Entry 7QHS (electron microscopy, 3.30 A resolution); this record covers chains 2 and 6 of the 15 polymer chains in the assembly.

# Chain 2
Protein: DNA replication licensing factor MCM2
Organism: Saccharomyces cerevisiae
Notes: EC 3.6.4.12
UniProtKB: A0A6A5Q1S9 (A0A6A5Q1S9_YEASX); residues 1-868 here = UniProt positions 1-868
Sequence (868 residues; row label = number of the first residue in the row):
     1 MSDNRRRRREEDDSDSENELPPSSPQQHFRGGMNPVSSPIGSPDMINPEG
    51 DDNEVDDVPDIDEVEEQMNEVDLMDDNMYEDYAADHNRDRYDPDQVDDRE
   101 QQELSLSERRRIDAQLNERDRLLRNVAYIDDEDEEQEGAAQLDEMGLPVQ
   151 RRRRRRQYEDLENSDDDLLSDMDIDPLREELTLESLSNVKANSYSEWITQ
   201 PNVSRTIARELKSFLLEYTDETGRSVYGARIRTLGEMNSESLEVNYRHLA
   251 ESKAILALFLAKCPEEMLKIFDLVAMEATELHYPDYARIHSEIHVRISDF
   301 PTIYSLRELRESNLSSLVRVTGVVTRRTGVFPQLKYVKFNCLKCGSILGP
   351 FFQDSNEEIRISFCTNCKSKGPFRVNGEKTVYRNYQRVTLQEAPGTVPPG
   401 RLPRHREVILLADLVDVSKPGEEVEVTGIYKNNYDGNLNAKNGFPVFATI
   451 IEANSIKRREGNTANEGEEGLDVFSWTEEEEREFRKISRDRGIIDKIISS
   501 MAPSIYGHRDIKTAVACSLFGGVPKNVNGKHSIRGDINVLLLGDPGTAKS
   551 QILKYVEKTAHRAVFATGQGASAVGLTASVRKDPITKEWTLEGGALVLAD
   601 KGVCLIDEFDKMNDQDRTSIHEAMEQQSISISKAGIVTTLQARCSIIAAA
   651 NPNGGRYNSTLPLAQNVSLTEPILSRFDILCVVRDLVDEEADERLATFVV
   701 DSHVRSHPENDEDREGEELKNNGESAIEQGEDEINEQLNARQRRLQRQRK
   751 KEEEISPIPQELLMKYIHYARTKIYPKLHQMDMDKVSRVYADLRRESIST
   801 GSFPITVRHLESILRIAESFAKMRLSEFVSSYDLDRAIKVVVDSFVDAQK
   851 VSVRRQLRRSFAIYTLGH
Disordered / not traced: 1-179, 710-737, 868
Bound ions: Zn2+: Cys-341, Cys-344, Cys-364, Cys-367
Small-molecule neighbours:
  - ATP (adenosine-5'-triphosphate), molecule 1: Ile-505, Tyr-506, His-508, Pro-545, Gly-546, Thr-547, Ala-548, Lys-549, Ser-550, Gln-551, Asp-607, Leu-695, Val-699
  - ATP, molecule 2: His-531, Glu-625, Gln-626, Arg-676, Val-807, Arg-808, Glu-811
Reported in the primary citation:
  - binding site for the 26-nt DNA strand: Pro-584, Lys-587
  - binding site for the 26-nt DNA strand: Val-580, Lys-582, Trp-589, Lys-633

# Chain 6
Protein: DNA replication licensing factor MCM6
Organism: Saccharomyces cerevisiae
Notes: EC 3.6.4.12
UniProtKB: P53091 (MCM6_YEAST); numbering as in UniProt (aligned over 1-1017)
Sequence (1017 residues; each row starts with the number of its first residue):
     1 MSSPFPADTPSSNRPSNSSPPPSSIGAGFGSSSGLDSQIGSRLHFPSSSQ
    51 PHVSNSQTGPFVNDSTQFSSQRLQTDGSATNDMEGNEPARSFKSRALNHV
   101 KKVDDVTGEKVREAFEQFLEDFSVQSTDTGEVEKVYRAQIEFMKIYDLNT
   151 IYIDYQHLSMRENGALAMAISEQYYRFLPFLQKGLRRVVRKYAPELLNTS
   201 DSLKRSEGDEGQADEDEQQDDDMNGSSLPRDSGSSAAPGNGTSAMATRSI
   251 TTSTSPEQTERVFQISFFNLPTVHRIRDIRSEKIGSLLSISGTVTRTSEV
   301 RPELYKASFTCDMCRAIVDNVEQSFKYTEPTFCPNPSCENRAFWTLNVTR
   351 SRFLDWQKVRIQENANEIPTGSMPRTLDVILRGDSVERAKPGDRCKFTGV
   401 EIVVPDVTQLGLPGVKPSSTLDTRGISKTTEGLNSGVTGLRSLGVRDLTY
   451 KISFLACHVISIGSNIGASSPDANSNNRETELQMAANLQANNVYQDNERD
   501 QEVFLNSLSSDEINELKEMVKDEHIYDKLVRSIAPAVFGHEAVKKGILLQ
   551 MLGGVHKSTVEGIKLRGDINICVVGDPSTSKSQFLKYVVGFAPRSVYTSG
   601 KASSAAGLTAAVVRDEEGGDYTIEAGALMLADNGICCIDEFDKMDISDQV
   651 AIHEAMEQQTISIAKAGIHATLNARTSILAAANPVGGRYNRKLSLRGNLN
   701 MTAPIMSRFDLFFVILDDCNEKIDTELASHIVDLHMKRDEAIEPPFSAEQ
   751 LRRYIKYARTFKPILTKEARSYLVEKYKELRKDDAQGFSRSSYRITVRQL
   801 ESMIRLSEAIARANCVDEITPSFIAEAYDLLRQSIIRVDVDDVEMDEEFD
   851 NIESQSHAASGNNDDNDDGTGSGVITSEPPADIEEGQSEATARPGTSEKK
   901 KTTVTYDKYVSMMNMIVRKIAEVDREGAEELTAVDIVDWYLLQKENDLGS
   951 LAEYWEERRLAFKVIKRLVKDRILMEIHGTRHNLRDLENEENENNKTVYV
  1001 IHPNCEVLDQLEPQDSS
Disordered / not traced: 1-101, 126-131, 201-259, 464-497, 786-791, 836-1017
Bound ions: Zn2+: Cys-311, Cys-314, Cys-333, Cys-338
Small-molecule neighbours:
  - ADP (adenosine-5'-diphosphate): Val-537, Phe-538, Pro-577, Ser-578, Thr-579, Ser-580, Lys-581, Ser-582, Gln-583, Leu-727, His-730, Ile-731
  - ATP (adenosine-5'-triphosphate): Glu-657, Gln-658, Arg-708, Val-797, Arg-798, Glu-801
Curated features (UniProtKB/Swiss-Prot):
  - motif: Ser-707 to Asp-710 (Arginine finger)
  - binding site (ATP): Gly-575 to Ser-582
  - modified residue: Ser-78 (Phosphoserine), Ser-249 (Phosphoserine), Ser-372 (Phosphoserine), Thr-766 (Phosphothreonine)
  - mutagenesis: Lys-581 (K581A: Loss of MCM2-7 complex helicase activity)
Reported in the primary citation:
  - conformationally variable residues (loop rearrangement): Thr-423, Arg-424
  - mutagenesis - T423E/R424E: unchanged binding to MCM loading onto origin DNA
  - mutagenesis - T408E/Q409E/L410E/G411E/L412E: unchanged binding to loaded

# How chain 2 and chain 6 interact
Residue-residue contacts (102; chain 2 residue first):
  Arg-310(2) with Val-300(6); Glu-387(6)
  Glu-311(2) with Phe-353(6); Asp-355(6)
  Thr-325(2) with Asp-620(6)
  Arg-360(2) with Trp-344(6), hydrogen bond (side chain-backbone); Thr-345(6)
  Gln-391(2) with Asp-620(6), hydrogen bond
  Pro-394(2) with Leu-672(6), hydrophobic
  Pro-399(2) with Met-629(6); Leu-630(6)
  Arg-401(2) with Lys-390(6); Pro-391(6), hydrogen bond (side chain-backbone)
  Arg-404(2) with Thr-297(6), hydrogen bond; Ser-298(6); Glu-299(6)
  His-405(2) with Glu-299(6), salt bridge
  Asn-432(2) with Val-348(6); Phe-353(6)
  Tyr-434(2) with Tyr-327(6), hydrophobic; Pro-413(6)
  Gly-436(2) with Leu-412(6)
  Asn-437(2) with Lys-416(6); Pro-417(6)
  Leu-438(2) with Arg-301(6)
  Asn-439(2) with Phe-325(6); Lys-326(6); Tyr-327(6); Val-407(6); Leu-412(6)
  Ala-440(2) with Val-407(6), hydrophobic; Thr-408(6); Leu-412(6), hydrophobic
  Asn-442(2) with Trp-356(6)
  Gly-443(2) with Phe-325(6)
  Phe-444(2) with Glu-303(6); Phe-325(6), hydrophobic; Trp-356(6)
  Pro-445(2) with Glu-303(6); Leu-304(6), hydrogen bond (backbone-backbone)
  Val-446(2) with Pro-302(6); Trp-356(6), hydrophobic
  Phe-447(2) with Pro-302(6), hydrogen bond (backbone-backbone); Leu-346(6), hydrophobic
  Ala-502(2) with Glu-561(6)
  Pro-503(2) with Glu-561(6)
  Ser-504(2) with Thr-559(6); Glu-561(6), hydrogen bond (backbone-side chain)
  Ser-550(2) with Gln-658(6)
  Gln-551(2) with Ile-563(6); Gln-658(6), hydrogen bond
  Lys-554(2) with Thr-660(6)
  Lys-558(2) with Glu-561(6)
  Phe-565(2) with Ser-662(6), hydrogen bond (backbone-side chain)
  Thr-567(2) with Glu-654(6); Ser-662(6)
  Gln-569(2) with Val-650(6); Lys-665(6)
  Gly-570(2) with Ile-663(6); Ala-664(6), hydrogen bond (backbone-backbone); Lys-665(6), hydrogen bond (backbone-side chain)
  Ala-571(2) with Ala-664(6)
  Ser-572(2) with Ala-664(6), hydrogen bond (backbone-backbone); Lys-665(6)
  Val-574(2) with Ala-666(6), hydrophobic
  Gly-575(2) with Ala-664(6); Lys-665(6); His-669(6)
  Ser-579(2) with Ala-666(6)
  Glu-592(2) with Ala-666(6)
  Leu-598(2) with His-669(6)
  Glu-608(2) with Val-650(6); His-653(6), salt bridge
  Lys-611(2) with Val-650(6); His-653(6)
  Arg-656(2) with Tyr-793(6), hydrogen bond
  Asp-685(2) with Arg-781(6), salt bridge; Ser-792(6)
  Leu-686(2) with Arg-781(6)
  Val-687(2) with Ser-792(6)
  Glu-689(2) with Lys-778(6); Lys-782(6)
  Asp-692(2) with Tyr-777(6); Arg-781(6), salt bridge
  Glu-693(2) with Val-774(6)
  Leu-695(2) with Val-797(6), hydrophobic
  Ala-696(2) with Val-774(6), hydrophobic; Tyr-777(6), hydrophobic
  Thr-697(2) with Val-774(6)
  Val-700(2) with Arg-770(6)
  His-703(2) with Lys-557(6); Leu-565(6); Glu-801(6), salt bridge; Ile-804(6)
  Val-704(2) with Arg-770(6)
  Ser-706(2) with Lys-557(6); Ser-558(6); Thr-559(6), hydrogen bond
  His-707(2) with Lys-557(6); Lys-762(6); Pro-763(6), hydrogen bond (side chain-backbone); Ile-764(6)
Interface residues without a listed pair, chain 2 (77 interface residues in all): Leu-314, Gly-400, Leu-402, Pro-403, Arg-406, Thr-449, Thr-463, Ile-505, Pro-545, Gly-546, Tyr-555, Ala-566, Gly-593, Gly-594, Val-699, Ser-702, Pro-708, Glu-709, Lys-751
Interface residues without a listed pair, chain 6 (84 interface residues in all): Arg-296, Gln-323, Lys-358, Ile-380, Val-386, Val-555, His-556, Val-560, Gly-562, Lys-564, Glu-617, Tyr-621, Thr-622, Ala-625, Ser-647, Ala-670, Ala-703, Leu-765, Ala-785, Thr-796, Arg-798, Leu-800

# Overview
The interface between chain 2 and chain 6 involves 77 residues on one side and 84 on the other; the contacts
include 15 hydrogen bonds and 5 salt bridges. Among the polar pairs are His-405(2)/Glu-299(6),
Glu-608(2)/His-653(6) and Asp-685(2)/Arg-781(6). From the paper: a binding site for the 26-nt DNA strand at
Pro-584(2), Lys-587(2) and Val-580(2) among others; T423E/R424E of chain 6 leave binding to MCM loading onto
origin DNA unchanged.
Here chain 2 is DNA replication licensing factor MCM2 and chain 6 is DNA replication licensing factor MCM6,
both from Saccharomyces cerevisiae. Entry 7QHS (S. cerevisiae CMGE nucleating origin DNA melting) was
determined by electron microscopy together with 7Z13 from the same study.
